7APL - chain A; structure by X-ray diffraction, 1.99 A resolution.

Chain A:
Protein: Queuine tRNA-ribosyltransferase
From: Zymomonas mobilis subsp. mobilis (strain ATCC 31821 / ZM4 / CP4)
Notes: EC 2.4.2.29
UniProtKB: P28720 (TGT_ZYMMO); residue numbers follow UniProt; this construct covers 1-386
Chain sequence (388 residues; each row starts with the number of its first residue; numbers below 1 keep their minus sign (Gly-1 is residue -1)):
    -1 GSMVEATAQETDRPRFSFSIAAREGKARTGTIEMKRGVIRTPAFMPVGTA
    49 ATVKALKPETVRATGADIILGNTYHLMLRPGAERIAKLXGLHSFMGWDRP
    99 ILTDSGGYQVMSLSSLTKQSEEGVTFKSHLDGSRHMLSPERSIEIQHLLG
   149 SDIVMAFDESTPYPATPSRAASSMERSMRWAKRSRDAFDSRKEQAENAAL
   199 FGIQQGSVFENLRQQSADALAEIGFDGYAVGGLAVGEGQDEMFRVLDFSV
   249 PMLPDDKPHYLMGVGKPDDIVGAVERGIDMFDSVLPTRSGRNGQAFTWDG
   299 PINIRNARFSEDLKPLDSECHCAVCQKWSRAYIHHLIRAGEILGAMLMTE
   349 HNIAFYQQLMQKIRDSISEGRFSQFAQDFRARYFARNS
Not modelled in the structure: -1 to 9, 115, 385-386
Differences from the reference sequence: expression tag (-1 to 0); modified residue (87); engineered mutation Ser158 (Cys in P28720), Ser281 (Cys in P28720), Lys312 (Thr in P28720)
Modified / non-standard residues: R1A (3-{[(2,2,5,5-tetramethyl-1-oxo-2,5-dihydro-1H-pyrrolium-3-yl)methyl]disulfanyl}-D-alanine) at position 87
Bound ions: Zn2+: Cys318, Cys320, Cys323, His349

Summary:
The Zn2+ site is built by Cys318, Cys320, Cys323 and His349.
Chain A is Queuine tRNA-ribosyltransferase (Zymomonas mobilis subsp. mobilis (strain ATCC 31821 / ZM4 / CP4));
the structure, tRNA-guanine transglycosylase G87C mutant spin-labeled with MTSL, was determined by X-ray
diffraction (same publication as 7APM).
